PDB entry 6DD6 | X-ray diffraction, 2.30 A resolution | chain A

[Chain A]
Molecule: Photolyase PhrB
From: Rhizobium radiobacter
Reference sequence: A0A083ZLV8 (A0A083ZLV8_RHIRD); residues 1-507 here = UniProt positions 1-507
Amino-acid sequence (518 residues; row label = number of the first residue in the row):
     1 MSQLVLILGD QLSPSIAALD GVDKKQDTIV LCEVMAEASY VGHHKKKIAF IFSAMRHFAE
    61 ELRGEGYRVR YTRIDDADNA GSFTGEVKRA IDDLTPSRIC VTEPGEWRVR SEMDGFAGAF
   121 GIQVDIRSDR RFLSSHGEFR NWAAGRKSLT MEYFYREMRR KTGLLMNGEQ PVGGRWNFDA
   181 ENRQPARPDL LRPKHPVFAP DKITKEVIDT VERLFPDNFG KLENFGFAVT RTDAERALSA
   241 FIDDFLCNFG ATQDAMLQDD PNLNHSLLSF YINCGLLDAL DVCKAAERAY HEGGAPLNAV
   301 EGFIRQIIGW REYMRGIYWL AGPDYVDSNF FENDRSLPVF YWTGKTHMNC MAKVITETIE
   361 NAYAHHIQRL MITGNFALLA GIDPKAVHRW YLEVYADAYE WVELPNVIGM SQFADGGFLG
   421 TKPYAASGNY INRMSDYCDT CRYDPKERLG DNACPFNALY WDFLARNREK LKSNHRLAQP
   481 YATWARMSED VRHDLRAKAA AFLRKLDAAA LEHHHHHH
Disordered / not traced: 1, 514-518
Differences from the reference sequence: expression tag (508-518)
Ion coordination: 4Fe-4S cluster Fe: Cys350, Cys438, Cys441, Cys454
Small-molecule neighbours:
  - 6,7-dimethyl-8-(1'-D-ribityl) lumazine (DLZ; 1-deoxy-1-(6,7-dimethyl-2,4-dioxo-3,4-dihydropteridin-8(2H)-yl)-D-ribitol): Leu8, Gly9, Asp10, Cys32, Glu33, Val34, Glu37, Ala38, Tyr40, His43, Ile48, Ile51, Phe52, Met55, Phe83, Pro104, Gly105, Glu106, Arg108, Val109, Tyr399
  - FAD (flavin-adenine dinucleotide): Phe249, His265, Ser266, Leu267, Leu268, Ser269, Ile272, Asn273, Phe303, Gln306, Ile307, Trp310, Arg311, Met314, Tyr363, Ala364, His365, His366, Arg369, Leu370, Tyr391, Asp397, Ala398, Tyr399, Val402, Glu403, Asn406, Val407, Ser411
  - 4Fe-4S cluster (SF4): Met348, Asn349, Cys350, Gly428, Ile431, Tyr437, Cys438, Cys441, Tyr443, Pro445, Cys454, Phe456

[Summary]
Ligands of chain A: flavin-adenine dinucleotide, 6,7-dimethyl-8-(1'-D-ribityl) lumazine and 4Fe-4S cluster.
Cys350, Cys438, Cys441 and Cys454 form the 4Fe-4S cluster Fe site.
Chain A is Photolyase PhrB (Rhizobium radiobacter); the structure, Crystal structure of bacterial (6-4)
photolyase PhrB from in situ serial Laue diffraction, was determined by X-ray diffraction together with 6DD7
from the same study.
